5F19 - chains A and B; structure by X-ray diffraction, 2.04 A resolution.

Chain A (and B):
Molecule: Prostaglandin G/H synthase 2
From: Homo sapiens
Notes: EC 1.14.99.1; chain B of this document is another copy of the same molecule, construct and numbering; everything in this record applies to it too
Reference sequence: P35354 (PGH2_HUMAN); the construct lacks a stretch of the UniProt sequence, so the offset changes along the chain: 34-105 = UniProt 19-90; 106-583 = UniProt 92-569
Sequence (552 residues; each row starts with the number of its first residue):
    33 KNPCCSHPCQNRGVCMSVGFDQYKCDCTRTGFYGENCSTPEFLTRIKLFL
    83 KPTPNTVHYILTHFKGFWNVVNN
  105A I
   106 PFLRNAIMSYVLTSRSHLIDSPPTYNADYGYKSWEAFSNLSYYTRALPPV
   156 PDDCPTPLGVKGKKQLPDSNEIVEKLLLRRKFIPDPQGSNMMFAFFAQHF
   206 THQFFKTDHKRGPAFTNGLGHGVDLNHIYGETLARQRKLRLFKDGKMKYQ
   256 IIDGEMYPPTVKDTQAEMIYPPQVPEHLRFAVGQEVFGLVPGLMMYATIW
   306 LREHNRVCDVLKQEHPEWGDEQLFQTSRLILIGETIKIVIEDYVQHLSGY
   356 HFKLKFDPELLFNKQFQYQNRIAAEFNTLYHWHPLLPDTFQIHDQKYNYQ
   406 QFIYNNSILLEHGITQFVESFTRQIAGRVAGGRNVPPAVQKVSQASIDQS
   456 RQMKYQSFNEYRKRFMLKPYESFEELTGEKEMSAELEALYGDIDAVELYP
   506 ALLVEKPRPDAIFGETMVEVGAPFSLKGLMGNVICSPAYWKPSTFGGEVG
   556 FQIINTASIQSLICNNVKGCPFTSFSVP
Construct notes: expression tag (33)
Modified positions: Ser-530 (O-acetylserine; OAS)
Cystine bridges: Cys-36/Cys-47, Cys-37/Cys-159, Cys-41/Cys-57, Cys-59/Cys-69, Cys-569/Cys-575
Glycans and other covalent adducts: N-acetylglucosamine (NAG) linked to Asn-68, Asn-144, Asn-410
Ion coordination: protoporphyrin IX containing co Co near His-388 (its only coordinating residue here)
Small-molecule neighbours:
  - acrylic acid (AKR), molecule 1: Thr-212, Asp-213, His-214, Lys-215, Asn-222, Ile-274, Val-291
  - acrylic acid (AKR), molecule 2: Ala-239, Arg-240, Lys-243, Gln-270, Ala-271, Glu-272
  - protoporphyrin IX containing co (COH): Tyr-148, Ala-199, Phe-200, Ala-202, Gln-203, His-207, Phe-210, Lys-211, Thr-212, His-214, Val-295, Asn-382, Tyr-385, His-386, Trp-387, His-388, Leu-390, Leu-391, Ile-408, Val-444, Val-447, Gln-454
UniProt features mapped onto this chain:
  - active site: His-207 (Proton acceptor), Tyr-385 (For cyclooxygenase activity)
  - binding site (substrate): Arg-120, Tyr-355
  - binding site (heme b): His-388
  - site: Ser-530 (Aspirin-acetylated serine)
  - modified residue: Cys-540 (S-nitrosocysteine), Ser-579 (O-acetylserine)
  - glycosylation (N-linked (GlcNAc...) asparagine): Asn-68, Asn-144, Asn-410
Reported in the primary citation:
  - post-translational modification sites: Asn-68, Asn-144, Asn-410, Ser-530
  - contacts within the chain: Val-344/Ser-530 (hydrophobic contact), Tyr-348/Ser-530 (hydrophobic contact), Val-349/Ser-530 (hydrophobic contact), Tyr-385/Ser-530 (hydrogen bond)

Chain A / chain B interface:
Contacting residue pairs - 102 pairs, chain A then chain B:
  Val-46(A) with Ser-548(B)
  Met-48(A) with His-320(B); Gly-551(B); Gly-552(B)
  Ser-49(A) with His-320(B), hydrogen bond (backbone-side chain); Glu-322(B), hydrogen bond; Trp-323(B), hydrogen bond
  Val-50(A) with Glu-322(B)
  Gly-51(A) with Glu-322(B), hydrogen bond (backbone-side chain)
  Phe-52(A) with Pro-321(B); Glu-322(B)
  Asp-58(A) with Lys-546(B); Pro-547(B); Ser-548(B), hydrogen bond (side chain-backbone)
  Thr-60(A) with Lys-546(B); Pro-547(B)
  Arg-61(A) with Phe-367(B); Pro-542(B), hydrogen bond (side chain-backbone); Trp-545(B), hydrogen bond (side chain-backbone)
  Pro-127(A) with Tyr-373(B); Val-538(B), hydrophobic; Ser-541(B)
  Pro-128(A) with Tyr-544(B), hydrogen bond (backbone-side chain)
  Thr-129(A) with Tyr-544(B)
  Tyr-134(A) with Glu-326(B), hydrogen bond; Gln-330(B)
  Tyr-136(A) with Glu-326(B); Gln-327(B), hydrogen bond (side chain-backbone); Gln-330(B)
  Lys-137(A) with Leu-334(B); Ala-543(B); Tyr-544(B); Thr-549(B)
  Ser-138(A) with Gln-330(B); Leu-334(B)
  Trp-139(A) with Asp-229(B); Gln-330(B); Arg-333(B); Leu-334(B); Ile-337(B), hydrophobic; Asn-537(B); Val-538(B), hydrophobic
  Glu-140(A) with Gln-330(B)
  Phe-142(A) with Val-538(B), hydrophobic; Tyr-544(B)
  Asp-229(A) with Trp-139(B)
  His-320(A) with Met-48(B); Ser-49(B), hydrogen bond (side chain-backbone)
  Pro-321(A) with Phe-52(B)
  Glu-322(A) with Ser-49(B), hydrogen bond; Val-50(B); Gly-51(B), hydrogen bond (side chain-backbone); Phe-52(B)
  Trp-323(A) with Ser-49(B), hydrogen bond
  Glu-326(A) with Tyr-134(B), hydrogen bond; Tyr-136(B)
  Gln-327(A) with Tyr-136(B), hydrogen bond (backbone-side chain)
  Gln-330(A) with Tyr-134(B); Tyr-136(B); Ser-138(B), hydrogen bond; Trp-139(B); Glu-140(B)
  Arg-333(A) with Trp-139(B)
  Leu-334(A) with Lys-137(B)
  Ile-337(A) with Trp-139(B), hydrophobic
  Phe-367(A) with Arg-61(B); Gln-370(B), hydrogen bond (backbone-side chain)
  Asn-368(A) with Gln-370(B)
  Lys-369(A) with Gln-370(B), hydrogen bond (backbone-side chain)
  Gln-370(A) with Phe-367(B), hydrogen bond (side chain-backbone); Asn-368(B); Lys-369(B), hydrogen bond (side chain-backbone)
  Phe-371(A) with Gln-372(B), hydrogen bond (backbone-side chain)
  Gln-372(A) with Phe-371(B), hydrogen bond (side chain-backbone); Gln-372(B); Tyr-373(B), hydrogen bond (side chain-backbone)
  Tyr-373(A) with Pro-127(B); Gln-372(B), hydrogen bond (backbone-side chain); Gln-374(B), hydrogen bond (backbone-side chain)
  Gln-374(A) with Tyr-373(B), hydrogen bond (side chain-backbone); Gln-374(B)
  Asn-537(A) with Trp-139(B)
  Val-538(A) with Pro-127(B), hydrophobic; Trp-139(B), hydrophobic; Phe-142(B), hydrophobic
  Ser-541(A) with Pro-127(B)
  Pro-542(A) with Arg-61(B), hydrogen bond (backbone-side chain)
  Ala-543(A) with Lys-137(B)
  Tyr-544(A) with Pro-128(B), hydrogen bond (side chain-backbone); Thr-129(B); Lys-137(B); Phe-142(B)
  Trp-545(A) with Arg-61(B), hydrogen bond (backbone-side chain)
  Lys-546(A) with Asp-58(B); Thr-60(B)
  Pro-547(A) with Asp-58(B); Thr-60(B)
  Ser-548(A) with Val-46(B); Asp-58(B), hydrogen bond
  Thr-549(A) with Lys-137(B)
  Gly-551(A) with Met-48(B)
  Gly-552(A) with Met-48(B)
Also at the interface, not in a pair above, chain A (56 interface residues in all): Asp-125, Val-228, Leu-238, Leu-366, Ile-539
Also at the interface, not in a pair above, chain B (55 interface residues in all): Asp-125, Val-228, Leu-238, Leu-366

Overview:
56 residues of chain A and 55 residues of chain B are in contact; the contacts include 31 hydrogen bonds.
Among the polar pairs are Ser-49(A)/His-320(B), Ser-49(A)/Glu-322(B) and Ser-49(A)/Trp-323(B). The paper
reports modification sites Asn-68(A), Asn-144(A) and Asn-410(A) among others; contacts within the chain
involving Val-344(A), Ser-530(A) and Tyr-348(A) among others.
Chain A and chain B are both Prostaglandin G/H synthase 2 (Homo sapiens); the structure, The Crystal Structure
of Aspirin Acetylated Human Cyclooxygenase-2, was determined by X-ray diffraction together with 5F1A and 5FDQ
from the same study.
